3OXF - chain A; structure by X-ray diffraction, 2.82 A resolution.

# Chain A
Molecule: SET and MYND domain-containing protein 3
Source organism: Homo sapiens
Notes: EC 2.1.1.43
UniProtKB: Q9H7B4 (SMYD3_HUMAN); residue numbers follow UniProt; this construct covers 1-428
Amino-acid sequence (436 residues; row label = number of the first residue in the row):
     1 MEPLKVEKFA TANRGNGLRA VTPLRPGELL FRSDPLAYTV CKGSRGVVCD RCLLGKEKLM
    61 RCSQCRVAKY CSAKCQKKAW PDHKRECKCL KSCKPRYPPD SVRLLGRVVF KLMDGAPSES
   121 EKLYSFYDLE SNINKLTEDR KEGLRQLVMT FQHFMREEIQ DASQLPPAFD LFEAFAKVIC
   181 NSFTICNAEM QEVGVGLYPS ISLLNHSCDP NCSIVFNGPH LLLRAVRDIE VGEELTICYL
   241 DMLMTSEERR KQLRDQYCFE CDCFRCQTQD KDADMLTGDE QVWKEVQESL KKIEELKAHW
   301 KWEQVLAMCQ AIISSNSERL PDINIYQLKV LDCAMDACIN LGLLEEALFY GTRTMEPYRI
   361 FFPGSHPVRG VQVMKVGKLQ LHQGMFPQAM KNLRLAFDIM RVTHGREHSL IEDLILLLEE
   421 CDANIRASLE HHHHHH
Not modelled in the structure: 1-2, 429-436
Construct notes: expression tag (429-436)
Ion coordination: Zn2+ site 1: C49, C52, C71, C75; Zn2+ site 2: C62, C65, H83, C87; Zn2+ site 3: C208, C261, C263, C266
Small-molecule neighbours: S-adenosylhomocysteine (SAH): R14, G15, N16, Y124, D128, E130, N132, C180, N181, S202, L203, L204, N205, H206, Y239, Y257, F259, D262
UniProt features mapped onto this chain:
  - zinc finger: C49 to C87 (MYND-type)
  - binding site (S-adenosyl-L-methionine): R14 to N16, Y124, N132, N181, N205, H206, Y239, F259
  - binding site (Zn(2+)): C49, C52, C62, C65, C71, C75, H83, C87
  - modified residue: M1 (N-acetylmethionine), T22 (Phosphothreonine)
Reported in the primary citation:
  - Zn2+ coordination: C208, C261, C263, C266
  - mutagenesis - Y124A, E192A, S202A, D241A, Y257F, D262A, D332A: decreased catalytic activity
  - mutagenesis - N132A, F183A, Y239A, Y239F, Y239K, Y239Q, D241A/D332A, F259A: abolished catalytic activity
  - binding site for S-adenosylhomocysteine: R14, N16, Y124, N132, N181, N205, H206, Y239, Y257, F259
  - contacts within the chain: L204-Y239 (hydrogen bond), R14-D262 (salt bridge)
  - catalytic residues: Y239
  - mutagenesis - R66E: abolished catalytic activity on DNA

# Summary
Bound to chain A: S-adenosylhomocysteine. C49, C52, C71 and C75 coordinate Zn2+ site 1. C62, C65, H83 and C87
coordinate Zn2+ site 2. UniProt lists 10 S-adenosyl-L-methionine-binding residues and 8 Zn2+-binding residues.
The paper reports the catalytic residue Y239; N132A, F183A and Y239A, among others, abolish catalytic
activity; 16 substitutions were tested in all.
Chain A is SET and MYND domain-containing protein 3 (Homo sapiens); the structure, Human lysine
methyltransferase Smyd3 in complex with AdoHcy (Form I), was determined by X-ray diffraction together with
3OXG and 3OXL from the same study.
